Entry 9IU0 (electron microscopy, 5.18 A resolution (low resolution: residue-level contacts below are approximate; hydrogen-bond / salt-bridge calls are withheld)); this record covers chains Y and V of the 16 polymer chains in the assembly.

[Chain Y (and V)]
Name: ATP synthase subunit b
Organism: Chloroflexus aurantiacus J-10-fl
Notes: chain V of this document is another copy of the same molecule, construct and numbering; everything in this record applies to it too
Reference sequence: A9WGS8 (ATPF_CHLAA); numbering as in UniProt (aligned over 1-164)
Chain sequence (164 residues; numbered 1 to 164; the number before each row is that of its first residue):
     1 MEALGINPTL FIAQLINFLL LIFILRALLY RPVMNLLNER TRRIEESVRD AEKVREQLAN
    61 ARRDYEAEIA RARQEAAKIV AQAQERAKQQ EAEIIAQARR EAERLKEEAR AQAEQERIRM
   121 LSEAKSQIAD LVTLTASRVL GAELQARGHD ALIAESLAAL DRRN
Not modelled in the structure: 1-7, 161-164 (chain V: 1-6, 159-164)

[How chain Y and chain V interact]
Contacting residue pairs - 17 pairs, chain Y then chain V:
  Y65(Y) - A61(V)
  A72(Y) - Y65(V)
  A76(Y) - A72(V)
  A83(Y) - A76(V)
  I94(Y) - A87(V)
  L105(Y) - A98(V)
  A109(Y) - L105(V)
  T135(Y) - S156(V)
  R138(Y) - L152(V)
  R138(Y) - S156(V)
  V139(Y) - H149(V)
  V139(Y) - I153(V)
  L140(Y) - H149(V)
  A142(Y) - R147(V)
  A142(Y) - H149(V)
  E143(Y) - Q145(V)
  E143(Y) - A146(V)
Other interface residues (no listed pair), chain Y (19 interface residues in all): A51, L58, A61, A87, A98, L134
Other interface residues (no listed pair), chain V (21 interface residues in all): S47, V54, Q57, E68, A83, I94, A102

[In short]
The interface between chain Y and chain V involves 19 residues on one side and 21 on the other.
Both chains are ATP synthase subunit b (Chloroflexus aurantiacus J-10-fl). Entry 9IU0 (Chloroflexus
aurantiacus ADP-bound ATP synthase, state 3, focused refinement of FO and peripheral stalk) was determined by
electron microscopy together with 9ITJ, 9ITK, 9ITL, 9ITM, 9ITN, 9ITO and 11 further entries from the same
study.
